Entry 1WA1 (X-ray diffraction, 1.65 A resolution); this record covers chain X.

Chain X:
Name: Dissimilatory copper-containing nitrite reductase
Organism: Alcaligenes xylosoxidans
Reference sequence: O68601 (O68601); residues 1-336 here correspond to UniProt positions 25-360 (UniProt number = residue number + 24)
Chain sequence (336 residues; each row starts with the number of its first residue):
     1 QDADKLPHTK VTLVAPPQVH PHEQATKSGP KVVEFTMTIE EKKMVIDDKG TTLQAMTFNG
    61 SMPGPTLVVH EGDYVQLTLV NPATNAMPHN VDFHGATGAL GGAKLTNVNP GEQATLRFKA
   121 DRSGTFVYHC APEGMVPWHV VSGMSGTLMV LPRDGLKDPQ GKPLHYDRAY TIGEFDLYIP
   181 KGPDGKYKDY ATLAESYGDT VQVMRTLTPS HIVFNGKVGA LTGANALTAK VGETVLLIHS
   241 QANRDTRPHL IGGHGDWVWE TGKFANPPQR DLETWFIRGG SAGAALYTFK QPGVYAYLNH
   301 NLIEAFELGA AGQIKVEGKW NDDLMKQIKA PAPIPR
Not modelled in the structure: 1
Sequence notes: engineered mutation Q313 (His337 in O68601)
Ion coordination: Cu ion site 1: H89, C130, H139, M144; Cu ion site 2: H94, H129, H300; Zn2+: H165, D167, E195

Summary:
H89, C130, H139 and M144 coordinate Cu ion site 1. The Cu ion site 2 is built by H94, H129 and H300.
Chain X is Dissimilatory copper-containing nitrite reductase (Alcaligenes xylosoxidans); the structure,
Crystal Structure Of H313Q Mutant Of Alcaligenes Xylosoxidans Nitrite Reductase, was determined by X-ray
diffraction, deposited together with 1WA0 and 1WA2.
